PDB entry 7KXR | electron microscopy, 3.30 A resolution | chains B and C of the 8 polymer chains in the assembly

== Chain B (and C) ==
Name: Protective antigen
Organism: Bacillus anthracis
Notes: chain C of this document is another copy of the same molecule, construct and numbering; everything in this record applies to it too
UniProtKB: P13423 (PAG_BACAN); residues 174-735 here correspond to UniProt positions 203-764 (UniProt number = residue number + 29)
Amino-acid sequence (562 residues; numbered 174 to 735; the number before each row is that of its first residue):
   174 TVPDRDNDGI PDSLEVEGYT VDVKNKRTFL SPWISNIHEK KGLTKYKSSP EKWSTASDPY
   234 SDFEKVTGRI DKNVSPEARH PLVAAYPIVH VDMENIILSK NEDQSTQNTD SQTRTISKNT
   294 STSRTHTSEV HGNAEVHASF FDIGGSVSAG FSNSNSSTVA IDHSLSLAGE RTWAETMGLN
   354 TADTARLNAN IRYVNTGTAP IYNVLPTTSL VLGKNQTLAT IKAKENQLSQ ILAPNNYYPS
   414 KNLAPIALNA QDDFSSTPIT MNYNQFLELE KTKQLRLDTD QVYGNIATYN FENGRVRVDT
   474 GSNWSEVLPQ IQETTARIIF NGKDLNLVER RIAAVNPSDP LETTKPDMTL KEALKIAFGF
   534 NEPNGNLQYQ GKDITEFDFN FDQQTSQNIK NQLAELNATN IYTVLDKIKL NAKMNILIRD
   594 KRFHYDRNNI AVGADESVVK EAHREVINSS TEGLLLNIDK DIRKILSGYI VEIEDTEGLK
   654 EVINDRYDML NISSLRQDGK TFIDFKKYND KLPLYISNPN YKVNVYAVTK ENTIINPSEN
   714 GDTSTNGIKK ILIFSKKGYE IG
Ion coordination: Ca2+ site 1: Asp-179, Asp-181, Ile-183; Ca2+ site 2: Asp-179, Asp-181, Ser-222, Lys-225, Asp-235
Curated features (UniProtKB/Swiss-Prot):
  - region: Phe-202 to Ile-210 (Alpha-clamp)
  - binding site (Ca(2+)): Asp-177, Asp-179, Asp-181, Ile-183, Glu-188, Ser-222, Lys-225, Asp-235
  - site: Arg-178 (Alpha-clamp), Leu-187 (Alpha-clamp), Phe-236 (Alpha-clamp), Phe-314, Asp-315 (Cleavage), Phe-427 (Phi-clamp), Phe-464 (Alpha-clamp), Asp-683 (Essential for binding to cell receptor)

== Interface between chain B and chain C ==
Contacting residue pairs - 149 pairs, chain B then chain C:
  Arg-178(B) / Arg-200(C)
  Arg-178(B) / Thr-201(C)
  Val-189(B) / Lys-199(C)
  Pro-223(B) / Lys-199(C)
  Glu-224(B) / Arg-200(C)
  Glu-224(B) / Thr-201(C)  hydrogen bond (side chain-backbone)
  Trp-226(B) / Asn-466(C)
  Phe-314(B) / Phe-313(C)
  Asp-315(B) / Phe-313(C)
  Ile-316(B) / Phe-313(C)
  Gly-318(B) / Ala-311(C)
  Ser-319(B) / His-310(C)  hydrogen bond
  Ala-322(B) / Ala-307(C)
  Phe-324(B) / Gly-305(C)  hydrogen bond (backbone-backbone)
  Ser-325(B) / His-304(C)  hydrogen bond
  Asn-326(B) / Glu-302(C)
  Asn-326(B) / Val-303(C)  hydrogen bond (backbone-backbone)
  Asn-328(B) / Thr-300(C)
  Asn-328(B) / Ser-301(C)  hydrogen bond (backbone-backbone)
  Ser-329(B) / Thr-300(C)  hydrogen bond
  Ser-330(B) / Arg-297(C)
  Ser-330(B) / Thr-298(C)
  Ser-330(B) / His-299(C)  hydrogen bond (backbone-backbone)
  Thr-331(B) / Thr-298(C)
  Val-332(B) / Ser-296(C)
  Val-332(B) / Arg-297(C)  hydrogen bond (backbone-backbone)
  Ala-333(B) / Thr-295(C)
  Ala-333(B) / Ser-296(C)
  Ile-334(B) / Ser-294(C)
  Ile-334(B) / Thr-295(C)  hydrogen bond (backbone-backbone)
  Asp-335(B) / Asn-292(C)
  Asp-335(B) / Thr-293(C)
  Asp-335(B) / Ser-294(C)  hydrogen bond
  His-336(B) / Asn-292(C)  hydrogen bond (backbone-side chain)
  His-336(B) / Thr-293(C)  hydrogen bond (backbone-backbone)
  Ser-337(B) / Lys-291(C)
  Ser-337(B) / Asn-292(C)  hydrogen bond
  Leu-338(B) / Ser-290(C)
  Leu-338(B) / Lys-291(C)  hydrogen bond (backbone-backbone)
  Ser-339(B) / Ile-289(C)
  Ser-339(B) / Ser-290(C)  hydrogen bond
  Leu-340(B) / Arg-287(C)
  Leu-340(B) / Thr-288(C)
  Leu-340(B) / Ile-289(C)  hydrogen bond (backbone-backbone)
  Ala-341(B) / Arg-287(C)
  Ala-341(B) / Thr-288(C)
  Gly-342(B) / Gln-285(C)
  Gly-342(B) / Thr-286(C)
  Gly-342(B) / Arg-287(C)  hydrogen bond (backbone-backbone)
  Glu-343(B) / Ser-284(C)
  Glu-343(B) / Gln-285(C)
  Glu-343(B) / Thr-286(C)
  Arg-344(B) / Asp-283(C)
  Arg-344(B) / Ser-284(C)
  Arg-344(B) / Gln-285(C)  hydrogen bond (backbone-backbone)
  Thr-345(B) / Thr-282(C)
  Thr-345(B) / Asp-283(C)
  Thr-345(B) / Ser-284(C)  hydrogen bond
  Trp-346(B) / Thr-282(C)
  Trp-346(B) / Asp-283(C)  hydrogen bond (backbone-backbone)
  Ala-347(B) / Asn-281(C)
  Ala-347(B) / Thr-282(C)
  Glu-348(B) / Thr-279(C)
  Glu-348(B) / Gln-280(C)
  Glu-348(B) / Asn-281(C)  hydrogen bond (backbone-backbone)
  Thr-349(B) / Ser-278(C)
  Thr-349(B) / Thr-279(C)
  Thr-349(B) / Gln-280(C)
  Met-350(B) / Ser-278(C)
  Met-350(B) / Thr-279(C)  hydrogen bond (backbone-backbone)
  Gly-351(B) / Gln-277(C)
  Gly-351(B) / Ser-278(C)
  Leu-352(B) / Asp-276(C)
  Leu-352(B) / Gln-277(C)  hydrogen bond (backbone-backbone)
  Asn-353(B) / Asn-274(C)  hydrogen bond
  Asn-353(B) / Glu-275(C)
  Asn-353(B) / Asp-276(C)
  Thr-354(B) / Lys-273(C)  hydrogen bond (side chain-backbone)
  Thr-354(B) / Glu-275(C)  hydrogen bond (backbone-backbone)
  Ala-355(B) / Ser-272(C)
  Ala-355(B) / Lys-273(C)
  Thr-380(B) / Tyr-411(C)
  Val-384(B) / Ala-417(C)  hydrophobic
  Thr-390(B) / Ile-270(C)
  Thr-390(B) / Asn-363(C)  hydrogen bond (backbone-side chain)
  Thr-390(B) / Ala-417(C)
  Thr-390(B) / Pro-418(C)  hydrogen bond (side chain-backbone)
  Leu-391(B) / Asn-361(C)  hydrogen bond (backbone-side chain)
  Leu-391(B) / Ala-420(C)
  Ala-392(B) / Ala-420(C)  hydrophobic
  Thr-393(B) / Asn-399(C)
  Thr-393(B) / Ile-419(C)
  Thr-393(B) / Ala-420(C)  hydrogen bond (side chain-backbone)
  Ile-394(B) / Asn-399(C)
  Lys-395(B) / Glu-398(C)
  Lys-395(B) / Asn-399(C)  hydrogen bond (backbone-side chain)
  Lys-397(B) / Asn-399(C)  hydrogen bond
  Gln-424(B) / Asn-399(C)
  Gln-424(B) / Asn-422(C)  hydrogen bond
  Gln-424(B) / Ser-428(C)
  Asp-425(B) / Phe-427(C)
  Asp-425(B) / Ser-428(C)
  Asp-425(B) / Ser-429(C)
  Asp-426(B) / Glu-398(C)
  Asp-426(B) / Phe-427(C)  hydrogen bond (backbone-backbone)
  Phe-427(B) / Phe-427(C)  hydrophobic
  Asn-435(B) / Ile-270(C)
  Asn-435(B) / Ser-272(C)
  Gln-438(B) / Ile-270(C)
  Asp-451(B) / Leu-416(C)
  Asp-451(B) / Ala-417(C)  hydrogen bond (side chain-backbone)
  Thr-452(B) / Leu-416(C)
  Asp-453(B) / Tyr-411(C)
  Asp-453(B) / Pro-412(C)
  Asp-453(B) / Leu-416(C)
  Gln-454(B) / Leu-401(C)  hydrogen bond (side chain-backbone)
  Gln-454(B) / Ser-402(C)
  Gln-454(B) / Gln-403(C)  hydrogen bond (side chain-backbone)
  Gln-454(B) / Tyr-411(C)  hydrogen bond
  Val-455(B) / Gln-403(C)
  Tyr-456(B) / Gln-403(C)
  Ser-475(B) / Arg-468(C)  hydrogen bond
  Ser-478(B) / Gln-403(C)  hydrogen bond
  Ser-478(B) / Ile-404(C)
  Glu-479(B) / Val-469(C)
  Glu-479(B) / Arg-470(C)
  Glu-479(B) / Val-471(C)  hydrogen bond (side chain-backbone)
  Pro-482(B) / Asn-246(C)
  Gln-483(B) / Ile-243(C)
  Gln-483(B) / Asp-244(C)  hydrogen bond
  Gln-483(B) / Lys-245(C)  hydrogen bond (side chain-backbone)
  Glu-486(B) / Lys-245(C)
  Glu-486(B) / Asn-246(C)
  Thr-487(B) / Lys-245(C)
  Asp-512(B) / Thr-240(C)
  Asp-512(B) / Gly-241(C)
  Pro-513(B) / Val-194(C)  hydrophobic
  Pro-513(B) / Val-196(C)
  Pro-513(B) / Thr-201(C)
  Pro-513(B) / Val-239(C)
  Leu-514(B) / Thr-240(C)  hydrogen bond (backbone-backbone)
  Leu-514(B) / Gly-241(C)
  Leu-514(B) / Arg-242(C)
  Thr-516(B) / Val-196(C)
  Thr-517(B) / Lys-199(C)
  Thr-517(B) / Thr-201(C)
  Lys-518(B) / Lys-199(C)  hydrogen bond (backbone-side chain)
  Pro-519(B) / Lys-199(C)
  Asp-520(B) / Lys-199(C)  salt bridge
Interface residues without a listed pair, chain B (91 interface residues in all): Asn-180, Pro-232, Gly-317, Val-320, Ser-321, Gly-323, Ser-327, Asn-388, Gln-389, Ile-459, Thr-461, Val-480, Glu-515
Interface residues without a listed pair, chain C (86 interface residues in all): Phe-202, Arg-252, Glu-267, Asn-268, Leu-271, Asn-306, Glu-308, Val-309, Tyr-375, Glu-465

== Summary ==
The interface between chain B and chain C involves 91 residues on one side and 86 on the other, with 46
hydrogen bonds and 1 salt bridge. Polar pairs include Asp-520(B)/Lys-199(C), Glu-224(B)/Thr-201(C) and
Ser-319(B)/His-310(C). From UniProt: 8 Ca2+-binding residues on chain B.
Both chains are Protective antigen (Bacillus anthracis). Entry 7KXR (Protective antigen pore translocating
lethal factor N-terminal domain) was determined by electron microscopy.
